Entry 8URJ (electron microscopy, 4.25 A resolution (low resolution: residue-level contacts below are approximate; hydrogen-bond / salt-bridge calls are withheld)); this record covers chains B and E of the 7 polymer chains in the assembly.

[Chain B]
Protein: Rev HIV-1
From: Human immunodeficiency virus 1
Chain sequence (92 residues; numbered 0 to 91; the number before each row is that of its first residue; numbering starts at 0):
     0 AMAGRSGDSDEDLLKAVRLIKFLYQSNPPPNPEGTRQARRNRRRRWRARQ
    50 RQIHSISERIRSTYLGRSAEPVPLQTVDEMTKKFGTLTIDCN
Disordered / not traced: 0-12

[Chain E]
Protein: Rev HIV-1
From: Human immunodeficiency virus 1
Chain sequence (92 residues; each row starts with the number of its first residue; numbers below 1 keep their minus sign (Gly-1 is residue -1)):
    -1 GAMAGRSGDSDEDLLKAVRLIKFLYQSNPPPNPEGTRQARRNRRRRWRER
    49 QRQIHSISERILSTYLGRSAEPVPLQTVDEMTKKFGTLTIDC
Disordered / not traced: -1 to 10

[How chain B and chain E interact]
Contacting residue pairs (15):
  Leu13(B) with Thr62(E); Tyr63(E)
  Leu18(B) with Arg58(E)
  Phe21(B) with Arg58(E)
  Gln51(B) with Gln51(E)
  Ile52(B) with Gln51(E)
  Ile55(B) with Gln51(E)
  Arg58(B) with Phe21(E); Leu22(E); Ser25(E)
  Ile59(B) with Leu22(E)
  Tyr63(B) with Leu18(E)
  Leu64(B) with Arg17(E); Phe21(E)
  Arg66(B) with Phe21(E)
Interface residues without a listed pair, chain B (14 interface residues in all): Leu22, Arg48, Gly65
Interface residues without a listed pair, chain E (11 interface residues in all): Glu47, Ile55

[Overview]
14 residues of chain B and 11 residues of chain E are in contact.
Chain B is Rev HIV-1 and chain E is Rev HIV-1, both from Human immunodeficiency virus 1; the structure,
Cryo-EM structure of the HIV-1 nuclear export complex, was determined by electron microscopy.
